PDB entry 8DVF | electron microscopy, 3.30 A resolution | chains D and E of the 9 polymer chains in the assembly

[Chain D (and E)]
Name: DnaB-like replicative helicase
Source organism: Escherichia phage T4
Notes: EC 3.6.4.-; chain E of this document is another copy of the same molecule, construct and numbering; everything in this record applies to it too
Reference sequence: P04530 (HELIC_BPT4); residue numbers follow UniProt; this construct covers 1-432
Amino-acid sequence (475 residues; numbered 1 to 475; the number before each row is that of its first residue):
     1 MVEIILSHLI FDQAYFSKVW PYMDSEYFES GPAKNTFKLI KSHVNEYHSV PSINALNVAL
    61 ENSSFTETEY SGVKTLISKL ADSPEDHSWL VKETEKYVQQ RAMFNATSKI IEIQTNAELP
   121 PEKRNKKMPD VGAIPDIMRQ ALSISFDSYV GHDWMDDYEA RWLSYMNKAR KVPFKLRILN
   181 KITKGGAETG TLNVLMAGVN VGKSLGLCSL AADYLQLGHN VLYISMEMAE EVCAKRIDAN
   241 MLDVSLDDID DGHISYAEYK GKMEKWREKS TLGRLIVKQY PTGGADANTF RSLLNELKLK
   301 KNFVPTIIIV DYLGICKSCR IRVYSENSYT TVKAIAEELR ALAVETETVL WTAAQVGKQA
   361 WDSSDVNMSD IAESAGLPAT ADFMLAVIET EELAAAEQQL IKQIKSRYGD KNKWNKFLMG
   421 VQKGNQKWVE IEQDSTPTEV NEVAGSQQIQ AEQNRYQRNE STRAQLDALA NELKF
Not modelled in the structure: 433-475
Construct notes: expression tag (433-475)
Small-molecule neighbours:
  - ATP-gamma-S (AGS; phosphothiophosphoric acid-adenylate ester), molecule 1: G198, V199, N200, V201, G202, K203, S204, L205, E227, R236, L246, D247, Q355, K423, Q426
  - ATP-gamma-S (AGS), molecule 2: S406, R407, Y408, G409, D410, K411
UniProt features mapped onto this chain:
  - binding site (ATP): A197 to S204
  - mutagenesis: L192 (L192Q: Partially suppresses phage growth inhibition by extra copies of bacterial AbpA-AbpB), D213 (D213Y: Partially suppresses phage growth inhibition by extra copies of bacterial AbpA-AbpB)

[Interface between chain D and chain E]
Residue-residue contacts - 90 pairs, chain D then chain E:
  S17(D) with L299(E)
  P21(D) with E296(E)
  H43(D) with W89(E)
  Y47(D) with W89(E); K92(E); E93(E), hydrogen bond
  S49(D) with D86(E)
  S52(D) with E85(E)
  N54(D) with I4(E); S83(E); E85(E), hydrogen bond
  A55(D) with W89(E), hydrophobic
  V58(D) with I4(E), hydrophobic; E93(E)
  S148(D) with E296(E), hydrogen bond
  Y149(D) with E230(E); K278(E), hydrogen bond (backbone-side chain)
  V150(D) with K278(E); L293(E); L297(E), hydrophobic; K300(E); K301(E)
  G151(D) with E230(E); V277(E)
  H152(D) with E230(E); E231(E), salt bridge; L275(E); I276(E); V277(E), hydrogen bond (backbone-backbone)
  D153(D) with R274(E), salt bridge; L275(E); I276(E)
  W154(D) with L215(E), hydrophobic; I237(E); D238(E), hydrogen bond; M241(E), hydrophobic; M263(E), hydrophobic; L272(E), hydrophobic; L275(E), hydrogen bond (backbone-backbone)
  M155(D) with M263(E), hydrophobic; R267(E)
  Y158(D) with Y259(E), hydrophobic; K260(E); M263(E), hydrophobic; E264(E), hydrogen bond; R267(E)
  E159(D) with Y256(E), hydrogen bond; K260(E)
  R161(D) with E231(E); A234(E); D238(E), salt bridge; Y259(E), hydrogen bond; M263(E)
  W162(D) with I254(E); Y256(E); Y259(E), hydrophobic
  Y165(D) with K235(E); D238(E), hydrogen bond; I249(E), hydrophobic
  K168(D) with D250(E)
  K184(D) with D247(E)
  R320(D) with V323(E); Y324(E), hydrogen bond
  I321(D) with Y324(E), hydrophobic
  E326(D) with Y324(E)
  T330(D) with Y324(E)
  K333(D) with E373(E), salt bridge
  A334(D) with Y324(E)
  E337(D) with T282(E)
  R340(D) with E227(E), salt bridge; M228(E)
  N367(D) with D362(E)
  M368(D) with V199(E); W361(E), hydrophobic
  S369(D) with K358(E), hydrogen bond (backbone-side chain); W361(E); D362(E)
  I371(D) with K358(E), hydrogen bond (backbone-side chain)
  A375(D) with K358(E); W361(E)
  P378(D) with V199(E)
  A379(D) with Q355(E)
  T380(D) with E227(E)
  K405(D) with N200(E)
  S406(D) with N200(E)
  R407(D) with M228(E)
  D410(D) with K423(E)
  K411(D) with N200(E)
  N412(D) with E389(E); A394(E)
Also at the interface, not in a pair above, chain D (53 interface residues in all): K18, Y22, N62, D156, R170, Y329, D382
Also at the interface, not in a pair above, chain E (57 interface residues in all): M1, V232, L242, S255, W266

[Overview]
Chain D and chain E form an interface of 53 and 57 residues respectively; the contacts include 14 hydrogen
bonds and 5 salt bridges. Polar contacts include H152(D)-E231(E), D153(D)-R274(E) and R161(D)-D238(E). Bound
to chain D: ATP-gamma-S.
Both chains are DnaB-like replicative helicase (Escherichia phage T4). Entry 8DVF (T4 Bacteriophage primosome
with single strand DNA, state 1) was determined by electron microscopy together with 8DTP, 8DUE, 8DVI, 8DW6,
8DWJ, 8G0Z and 8GAO from the same study.
